PDB entry 2AQ7 | X-ray diffraction, 2.30 A resolution | chains A and B

Chain A (and B):
Name: 3-oxoacyl-[acyl-carrier-protein] synthase I
Source organism: Escherichia coli
Notes: EC 2.3.1.41; chain B of this document is another copy of the same molecule, construct and numbering; everything in this record applies to it too
UniProt: P0A953 (FABB_ECOLI); residues 1-406 here = UniProt positions 1-406
Amino-acid sequence (406 residues; row label = number of the first residue in the row):
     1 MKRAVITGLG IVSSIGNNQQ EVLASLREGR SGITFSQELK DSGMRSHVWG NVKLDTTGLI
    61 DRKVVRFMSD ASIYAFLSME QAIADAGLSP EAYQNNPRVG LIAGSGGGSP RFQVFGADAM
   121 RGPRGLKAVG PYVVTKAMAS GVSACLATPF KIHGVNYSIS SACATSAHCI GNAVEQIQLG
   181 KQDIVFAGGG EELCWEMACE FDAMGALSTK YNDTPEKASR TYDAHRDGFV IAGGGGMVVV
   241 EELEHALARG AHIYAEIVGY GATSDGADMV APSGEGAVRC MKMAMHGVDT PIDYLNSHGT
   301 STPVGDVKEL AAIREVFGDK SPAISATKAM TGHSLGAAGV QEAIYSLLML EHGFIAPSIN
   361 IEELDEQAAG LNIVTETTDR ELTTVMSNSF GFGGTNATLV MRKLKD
Disordered / not traced: 405-406 (chain B: 1, 405-406)
UniProt features mapped onto this chain:
  - active site (For beta-ketoacyl synthase activity): Cys163, His298, His333
  - natural variant: Ala4 (A4T: In strain: MA-1 / fabB3), Ser140 (S140F: In strain: K1060 / fabB5), Gly299 (G299S: In strain: MA-1 / fabB3), Ala329 (A329V: In strain: M5 / fabB15)
Residues lining bound ligands: TL5 ((5R)-4-hydroxy-3,5-dimethyl-5-[(1E,3E)-2-methylpenta-1,3-dienyl]thiophen-2(5h)-one): Cys163, Phe229, Asp265, Asp268, Met269, Val270, Ala271, Pro272, His298, Thr300, Thr302, Gly305, His333, Phe390, Gly391, Phe392, Gly393, Gly394

Chain A / chain B interface:
Pairs across the interface - 142 pairs, chain A then chain B:
  Ser42(A) with Met120(B)
  Gly43(A) with Met120(B)
  Met44(A) with Met120(B)
  Arg45(A) with Leu126(B)
  Phe67(A) with Met269(B), hydrophobic
  Gly106(A) with Met138(B); Ala139(B), hydrogen bond (backbone-backbone)
  Ser109(A) with Gln113(B)
  Pro110(A) with Gln113(B)
  Gln113(A) with Pro110(B); Gln113(B); Val114(B); Glu200(B), hydrogen bond
  Val114(A) with Gln113(B); Ala117(B), hydrophobic; Arg121(B)
  Ala117(A) with Val114(B), hydrophobic
  Asp118(A) with Arg121(B), salt bridge
  Met120(A) with Ser42(B); Gly43(B); Met44(B); Cys199(B), hydrophobic
  Arg121(A) with Val114(B); Asp118(B), salt bridge; Trp195(B)
  Leu126(A) with Arg45(B); Cys199(B); Asp202(B); Ala203(B)
  Val129(A) with Ala203(B), hydrophobic
  Gly130(A) with Ala203(B)
  Pro131(A) with Ala203(B); Met204(B)
  Val133(A) with Glu200(B)
  Val134(A) with Glu200(B); Phe201(B); Phe392(B), hydrophobic
  Ala137(A) with Glu200(B)
  Ala139(A) with Gly106(B), hydrogen bond (backbone-backbone); Ala139(B), hydrophobic; Ser160(B)
  Ser140(A) with Ser160(B), hydrogen bond (backbone-side chain); Ser161(B); Ala162(B), hydrogen bond (side chain-backbone)
  Ala144(A) with Met269(B); Gly393(B)
  Cys145(A) with Met269(B), hydrophobic
  Ala147(A) with Ser264(B); Gly266(B)
  Thr148(A) with Gly266(B); Ala267(B); Asp268(B); Met269(B); Gly393(B), hydrogen bond (side chain-backbone)
  Lys151(A) with Gly266(B)
  Ile152(A) with Ser264(B), hydrogen bond (backbone-side chain); Asp265(B); Gly266(B), hydrogen bond (backbone-backbone)
  His153(A) with Thr263(B); Ser264(B), hydrogen bond (backbone-backbone); Asp265(B), hydrogen bond (side chain-backbone); Glu275(B); Arg279(B), hydrogen bond (backbone-side chain)
  Gly154(A) with Thr263(B); Ser264(B), hydrogen bond (backbone-backbone)
  Asn156(A) with Ser264(B), hydrogen bond; Gly393(B), hydrogen bond (side chain-backbone); Gly394(B); Thr395(B), hydrogen bond (backbone-side chain)
  Tyr157(A) with Ile159(B), hydrophobic; Ser160(B); Ser161(B); His168(B); Asn172(B), hydrogen bond
  Ser158(A) with Ile159(B); Ser160(B), hydrogen bond (backbone-backbone)
  Ile159(A) with Tyr157(B), hydrophobic; Ser158(B); Ile159(B), hydrophobic
  Ser160(A) with Ala139(B); Ser140(B), hydrogen bond (side chain-backbone); Tyr157(B); Ser158(B), hydrogen bond (backbone-backbone)
  Ser161(A) with Ser140(B); Tyr157(B)
  Ala162(A) with Ser140(B), hydrogen bond (backbone-side chain)
  His168(A) with Tyr157(B)
  Asn172(A) with Tyr157(B), hydrogen bond; Asn172(B), hydrogen bond
  Glu175(A) with Gln176(B), hydrogen bond; Leu179(B); Lys181(B), salt bridge
  Gln176(A) with Glu175(B), hydrogen bond
  Leu179(A) with Glu175(B); Leu179(B), hydrophobic
  Lys181(A) with Glu175(B), salt bridge; Tyr260(B)
  Trp195(A) with Ala117(B), hydrophobic; Arg121(B)
  Cys199(A) with Met120(B), hydrophobic; Leu126(B)
  Glu200(A) with Val133(B); Val134(B); Ala137(B)
  Phe201(A) with Val134(B), hydrophobic
  Asp202(A) with Leu126(B)
  Ala203(A) with Leu126(B); Val129(B), hydrophobic; Gly130(B); Pro131(B)
  Met204(A) with Pro131(B); Val134(B), hydrophobic
  Tyr260(A) with Lys181(B)
  Thr263(A) with His153(B); Gly154(B)
  Ser264(A) with Ala147(B); Ile152(B), hydrogen bond (side chain-backbone); His153(B), hydrogen bond (backbone-backbone); Gly154(B), hydrogen bond (backbone-backbone); Asn156(B), hydrogen bond
  Asp265(A) with Ile152(B); His153(B), hydrogen bond (backbone-side chain)
  Gly266(A) with Ala147(B); Thr148(B); Lys151(B); Ile152(B), hydrogen bond (backbone-backbone)
  Ala267(A) with Thr148(B)
  Asp268(A) with Thr148(B)
  Met269(A) with Phe67(B), hydrophobic; Ala144(B); Cys145(B), hydrophobic; Thr148(B); Pro149(B)
  Glu275(A) with His153(B), salt bridge
  Arg279(A) with Pro97(B); His153(B), hydrogen bond (side chain-backbone)
  Phe392(A) with Val134(B), hydrophobic
  Gly393(A) with Ala144(B); Thr148(B), hydrogen bond (backbone-side chain); Asn156(B), hydrogen bond (backbone-side chain)
  Gly394(A) with Asn156(B)
  Thr395(A) with Asn156(B), hydrogen bond (side chain-backbone)
Interface residues without a listed pair, chain A (76 interface residues in all): Pro97, Ser105, Gly107, Thr135, Met138, Ser143, Pro149, Val155, Gln178, Ala262, Val270
Interface residues without a listed pair, chain B (76 interface residues in all): Ser105, Gly116, Thr135, Ser143, Val155, Gln178, Glu196, Ala262, Val270

Overview:
The chain A/chain B interface involves 76 residues from each chain, with 34 hydrogen bonds and 5 salt bridges.
Among the polar pairs are Asp118(A)-Arg121(B), Glu175(A)-Lys181(B) and Glu275(A)-His153(B). Chain A binds
compound TL5. From UniProt: 3 active-site residues on chain A.
Both chains are 3-oxoacyl-[acyl-carrier-protein] synthase I (Escherichia coli). Entry 2AQ7 (Structure-activity
relationships at the 5-posiiton of thiolactomycin: an intact 5(R)-isoprene unit is required for activity
against ...) was determined by X-ray diffraction (same publication as 2AQB).
